PDB entry 6T54 | X-ray diffraction, 1.57 A resolution | chains L and H of the 3 polymer chains in the assembly

[Chain L]
Name: Prothrombin
From: Homo sapiens
Notes: EC 3.4.21.5
Reference sequence: P00734 (THRB_HUMAN); the construct lacks a stretch of the UniProt sequence, so the offset changes along the chain: -4 to 0 = UniProt 328-332; 1-14 = UniProt 336-349; 15-17 = UniProt 361-363
Amino-acid sequence (36 residues; each row starts with the number of its first residue; a row labelled like 14A-14K holds insertion residues (14A, then the next letters in order); numbers below 1 keep their minus sign (Thr-4 is residue -4)):
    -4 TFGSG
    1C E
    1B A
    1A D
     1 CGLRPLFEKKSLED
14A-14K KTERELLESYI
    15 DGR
Unresolved in the structure: -4 to 0, 15-17
UniProt features mapped onto this chain:
  - site: Arg17 (Cleavage)

[Chain H]
Name: Prothrombin
From: Homo sapiens
Notes: EC 3.4.21.5
Reference sequence: P00734 (THRB_HUMAN); the construct lacks a stretch of the UniProt sequence and is renumbered around it, so the offset changes along the chain: 16-36 = UniProt 364-384; 37-60 = UniProt 386-409; 61-77 = UniProt 419-435; 78-97 = UniProt 437-456; 7 more segments
Amino-acid sequence (259 residues; row label = number of the first residue in the row; note: 3 numbers in that range are skipped by the numbering (no residue carries them; nothing is unmodelled there); a row labelled like 60A-60I holds insertion residues (60A, then the next letters in order)):
    16 IVEGSDAEIGMSPWQVMLFRK
   36A S
    37 PQELLCGASLISDRWVLTAAHCLL
60A-60I YPPWDKNFT
    61 ENDLLVRIGKHSRTRYE
   77A R
    78 NIEKISMLEKIYIHPRYNWR
   97A E
    98 NLDRDIALMKLKKPVAFSDYIHPVCLPDRETA
129A-129C ASL
   130 LQAGYKGRVTGWGNLKET
147A-147G WTANVGK
   150 GQPSVLQVVNLPIVERPVCKDSTRIRITDNMFCAG
  184A Y
   185 KP
186A-186D DEGK
   187 RGDACEGDSGGPFVMKSP
204A-204B FN
   205 NRWYQMGIVSWGE
   219 GCD
  221A R
   222 DGKYGFYTHVFRLKKWIQKVIDQFGE
Unresolved in the structure: 147A-147G, 246-247
Cystine bridges: Cys42-Cys58, Cys168-Cys182, Cys191-Cys220
Glycans and other covalent adducts: N-acetylglucosamine (NAG) linked to Asn60G
Metal / ion sites: Na+ site 1: Lys169, Thr172; Na+ site 2: Arg221A, Lys224
Small-molecule neighbours: MJK ((2S)-1-[(2R)-2-azanyl-3-phenyl-propanoyl]-N-[(5-bromanylthiophen-2-yl)methyl]pyrrolidine-2-carboxamide): His57, Tyr60A, Trp60D, Glu97A, Asn98, Leu99, Ile174, Asp189, Ala190, Cys191, Glu192, Ser195, Val213, Ser214, Trp215, Gly216, Glu217, Gly219, Cys220, Gly226
UniProt features mapped onto this chain:
  - region: Ala183 to Val200 (High affinity receptor-binding region which is also known as the TP508 peptide)
  - active site (Charge relay system): His57, Asp102, Ser195
  - glycosylation: Asn60G (N-linked (GlcNAc...) (complex) asparagine)

[Chain L / chain H interface]
Contacting residue pairs (59):
  Cys1(L) - Pro120(H)
  Cys1(L) - Val121(H)
  Cys1(L) - Cys122(H)  disulfide
  Cys1(L) - Arg206(H)  hydrogen bond (backbone-side chain)
  Asp1A(L) - His119(H)  salt bridge
  Asp1A(L) - Arg206(H)
  Ala1B(L) - Arg206(H)  hydrogen bond (backbone-side chain)
  Gly2(L) - Trp29(H)
  Gly2(L) - Pro120(H)  hydrogen bond (backbone-backbone)
  Gly2(L) - Cys122(H)
  Gly2(L) - Arg206(H)
  Gly2(L) - Trp207(H)  hydrogen bond (backbone-backbone)
  Leu3(L) - His119(H)  hydrogen bond (backbone-side chain)
  Leu3(L) - Asn205(H)
  Leu3(L) - Arg206(H)
  Arg4(L) - Gly25(H)
  Arg4(L) - Met26(H)  hydrogen bond (side chain-backbone)
  Arg4(L) - Pro28(H)
  Arg4(L) - Trp29(H)
  Arg4(L) - Arg137(H)
  Arg4(L) - Trp207(H)
  Pro5(L) - Ser115(H)
  Pro5(L) - Asp116(H)
  Pro5(L) - His119(H)
  Leu6(L) - Ile24(H)
  Leu6(L) - Asp116(H)
  Phe7(L) - Glu23(H)
  Phe7(L) - Ile24(H)
  Phe7(L) - Gly25(H)
  Phe7(L) - Met26(H)  hydrophobic
  Glu8(L) - Lys202(H)  salt bridge
  Glu8(L) - Asn205(H)
  Glu8(L) - Trp207(H)  hydrogen bond
  Asp14(L) - Glu23(H)
  Asp14(L) - Met26(H)
  Asp14(L) - Arg137(H)  salt bridge
  Asp14(L) - Trp207(H)
  Lys14A(L) - Glu23(H)  hydrogen bond (backbone-side chain)
  Thr14B(L) - Arg137(H)  hydrogen bond
  Thr14B(L) - Asn159(H)  hydrogen bond
  Glu14C(L) - Arg137(H)
  Glu14C(L) - Lys202(H)  salt bridge
  Glu14E(L) - Lys135(H)  salt bridge
  Glu14E(L) - Asn159(H)  hydrogen bond
  Glu14E(L) - Tyr184A(H)  hydrogen bond
  Leu14F(L) - Lys135(H)
  Leu14F(L) - Gly136(H)
  Leu14F(L) - Asn159(H)
  Leu14F(L) - Trp207(H)  hydrophobic
  Leu14G(L) - Pro204(H)  hydrophobic
  Ser14I(L) - Gly133(H)
  Ser14I(L) - Tyr134(H)
  Ser14I(L) - Lys135(H)  hydrogen bond (side chain-backbone)
  Tyr14J(L) - Tyr134(H)  hydrophobic
  Tyr14J(L) - Lys135(H)  hydrogen bond (side chain-backbone)
  Tyr14J(L) - Met201(H)
  Tyr14J(L) - Lys202(H)
  Tyr14J(L) - Pro204(H)
  Ile14K(L) - Tyr134(H)  hydrogen bond (backbone-side chain)
Interface residues without a listed pair, chain H (27 interface residues in all): Tyr117, Leu129C
Inter-chain disulfides: Cys1(L)-Cys122(H)

[Summary]
20 residues of chain L and 27 residues of chain H are in contact; the contacts include 1 disulfide bond, 15
hydrogen bonds and 5 salt bridges. Polar pairs include Asp1A(L)-His119(H), Glu8(L)-Lys202(H) and
Glu14E(L)-Lys135(H). Chain H binds compound MJK. Covalently linked N-acetylglucosamine: at Asn60G(H).
Here chain L is Prothrombin and chain H is Prothrombin, both from Homo sapiens. Entry 6T54 (Thrombin in
Complex with a D-Phe-Pro-2-bromothiophene Derivative) was determined by X-ray diffraction.
